PDB entry 5NG5 | electron microscopy, 6.50 A resolution (low resolution: residue-level contacts below are approximate; hydrogen-bond / salt-bridge calls are withheld) | chains F and I of the 15 polymer chains in the assembly

Chain F (and I):
Name: Outer membrane protein TolC
Organism: Escherichia coli
Notes: chain I of this document is another copy of the same molecule, construct and numbering; everything in this record applies to it too
UniProtKB: P02930 (TOLC_ECOLI); residues -21 to 471 here correspond to UniProt positions 1-493 (UniProt number = residue number + 22)
Sequence (493 residues; numbered -21 to 471; the number before each row is that of its first residue; numbers below 1 keep their minus sign (Met-21 is residue -21)):
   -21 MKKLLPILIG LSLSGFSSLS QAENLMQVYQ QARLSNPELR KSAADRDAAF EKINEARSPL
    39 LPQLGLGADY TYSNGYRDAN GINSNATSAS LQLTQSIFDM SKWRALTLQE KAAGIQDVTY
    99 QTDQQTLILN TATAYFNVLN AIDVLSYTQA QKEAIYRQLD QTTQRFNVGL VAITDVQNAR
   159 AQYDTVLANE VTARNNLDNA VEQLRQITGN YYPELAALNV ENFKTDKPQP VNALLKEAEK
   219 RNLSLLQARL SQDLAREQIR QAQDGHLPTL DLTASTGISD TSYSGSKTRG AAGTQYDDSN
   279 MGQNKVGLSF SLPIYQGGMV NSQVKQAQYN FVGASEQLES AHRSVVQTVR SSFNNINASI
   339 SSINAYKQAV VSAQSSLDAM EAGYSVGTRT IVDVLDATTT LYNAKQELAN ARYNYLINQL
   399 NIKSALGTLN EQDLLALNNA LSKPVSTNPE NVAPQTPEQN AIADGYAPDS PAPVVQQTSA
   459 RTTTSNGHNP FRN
Not modelled in the structure: -21 to 0, 429-471

How chain F and chain I interact:
Residue-residue contacts (110):
  Ser13(F) - Arg321(I)
  Pro15(F) - Glu314(I)
  Pro15(F) - Glu317(I)
  Pro15(F) - Ser318(I)
  Pro15(F) - Arg321(I)
  Arg18(F) - Glu314(I)
  Lys19(F) - Gly311(I)
  Lys19(F) - Glu314(I)
  Lys19(F) - Gln315(I)
  Ala22(F) - Tyr307(I)
  Ala22(F) - Gly311(I)
  Asp25(F) - Tyr307(I)
  Glu29(F) - Ser300(I)
  Glu29(F) - Lys303(I)
  Glu29(F) - Gln304(I)
  Lys30(F) - Gln304(I)
  Asn32(F) - Ser300(I)
  Glu33(F) - Ser300(I)
  Glu33(F) - Gln304(I)
  Ser36(F) - Gln294(I)
  Ser36(F) - Gly295(I)
  Ser36(F) - Gly296(I)
  Ser36(F) - Met297(I)
  Pro37(F) - Met297(I)
  Leu39(F) - Gly295(I)
  Pro40(F) - Tyr293(I)
  Pro40(F) - Gln294(I)
  Pro40(F) - Gly295(I)
  Gln41(F) - Tyr293(I)
  Gln41(F) - Gln294(I)
  Gln41(F) - Gly295(I)
  Leu42(F) - Pro291(I)
  Leu42(F) - Ile292(I)
  Leu42(F) - Tyr293(I)
  Gly43(F) - Leu290(I)
  Gly43(F) - Ile292(I)
  Leu44(F) - Ser289(I)
  Leu44(F) - Leu290(I)
  Leu44(F) - Ile292(I)
  Gly45(F) - Phe288(I)
  Gly45(F) - Ser289(I)
  Ala46(F) - Ser287(I)
  Ala46(F) - Phe288(I)
  Asp47(F) - Leu286(I)
  Asp47(F) - Ser287(I)
  Asp47(F) - Phe288(I)
  Tyr48(F) - Gly285(I)
  Tyr48(F) - Leu286(I)
  Thr49(F) - Val284(I)
  Tyr50(F) - Asn282(I)
  Tyr50(F) - Lys283(I)
  Tyr50(F) - Val284(I)
  Ser51(F) - Gln281(I)
  Ser51(F) - Asn282(I)
  Ser51(F) - Lys283(I)
  Asn52(F) - Gln281(I)
  Asn52(F) - Asn282(I)
  Gly53(F) - Gly280(I)
  Gly53(F) - Gln281(I)
  Tyr54(F) - Gly255(I)
  Tyr54(F) - Ile256(I)
  Tyr54(F) - Gly280(I)
  Tyr54(F) - Gln281(I)
  Tyr54(F) - Asn282(I)
  Arg55(F) - Ile256(I)
  Arg55(F) - Asp258(I)
  Arg55(F) - Asn278(I)
  Arg55(F) - Met279(I)
  Arg55(F) - Gly280(I)
  Asp56(F) - Asn278(I)
  Asp56(F) - Met279(I)
  Ala57(F) - Met279(I)
  Ala57(F) - Gly280(I)
  Ala57(F) - Gln281(I)
  Ile60(F) - Gln281(I)
  Leu69(F) - Ile292(I)
  Thr152(F) - Ser353(I)
  Thr152(F) - Ala357(I)
  Gln155(F) - Gln346(I)
  Gln155(F) - Val349(I)
  Gln155(F) - Ser350(I)
  Gln155(F) - Ser353(I)
  Asn156(F) - Ser350(I)
  Arg158(F) - Gln346(I)
  Ala159(F) - Gln346(I)
  Ala159(F) - Ala347(I)
  Asp162(F) - Asn342(I)
  Asp162(F) - Ala343(I)
  Asp162(F) - Gln346(I)
  Leu165(F) - Ser339(I)
  Ala166(F) - Ser339(I)
  Ala166(F) - Ser340(I)
  Ala166(F) - Ala343(I)
  Val169(F) - Asn335(I)
  Val169(F) - Ser339(I)
  Thr170(F) - Ala336(I)
  Asn173(F) - Asn332(I)
  Asn173(F) - Ala336(I)
  Asn177(F) - Ser329(I)
  Glu180(F) - Val324(I)
  Glu180(F) - Gln325(I)
  Glu180(F) - Arg328(I)
  Gln181(F) - Gln325(I)
  Arg183(F) - Arg321(I)
  Arg183(F) - Val324(I)
  Gln184(F) - Arg321(I)
  Gln184(F) - Gln325(I)
  Ile185(F) - Arg321(I)
  Thr186(F) - Arg321(I)
  Gly187(F) - Arg321(I)
Interface residues without a listed pair, chain F (57 interface residues in all): Asn14, Glu16, Ala26, Thr163, Asp176
Interface residues without a listed pair, chain I (56 interface residues in all): Thr251, Ser257, Gln301, Val310, His320, Ser354

In short:
Chain F and chain I form an interface of 57 and 56 residues respectively.
Both chains are Outer membrane protein TolC (Escherichia coli). Entry 5NG5 (multi-drug efflux; membrane
transport; RND superfamily; Drug resistance) was determined by electron microscopy together with 5O66, 5V5S
and 5NC5 from the same study.
